8C4X - chain A; structure by X-ray diffraction, 1.52 A resolution.

[Chain A]
Protein: Protease
Organism: Actinomadura keratinilytica
UniProt: A0A0U5AS91 (A0A0U5AS91_9ACTN); residues 1-276 here correspond to UniProt positions 111-386 (UniProt number = residue number + 110)
Sequence (276 residues; each row starts with the number of its first residue):
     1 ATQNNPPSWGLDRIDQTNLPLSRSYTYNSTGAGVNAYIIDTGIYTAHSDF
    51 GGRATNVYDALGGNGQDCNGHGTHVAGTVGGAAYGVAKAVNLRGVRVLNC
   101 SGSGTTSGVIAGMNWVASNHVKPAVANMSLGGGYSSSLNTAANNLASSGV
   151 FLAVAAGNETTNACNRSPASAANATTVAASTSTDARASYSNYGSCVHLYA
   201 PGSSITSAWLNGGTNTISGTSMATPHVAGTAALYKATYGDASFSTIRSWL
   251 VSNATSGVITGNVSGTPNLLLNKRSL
Differences from the reference sequence: conflict Asn-4 (Thr114 in A0A0U5AS91), Leu-11 (Ile121 in A0A0U5AS91), Arg-23 (Asn133 in A0A0U5AS91), Ser-48 (Pro158 in A0A0U5AS91), Asp-49 (Asn159 in A0A0U5AS91), Gly-81 (Ser191 in A0A0U5AS91), Ala-82 (Thr192 in A0A0U5AS91), Ala-83 (Ser193 in A0A0U5AS91), Ala-89 (Ser199 in A0A0U5AS91), Ser-118 (Gly228 in A0A0U5AS91), Leu-138 (Ile248 in A0A0U5AS91), Ser-147 (Asn257 in A0A0U5AS91), Ser-148 (Ala258 in A0A0U5AS91), Val-154 (Ala264 in A0A0U5AS91), Thr-160 (Asn270 in A0A0U5AS91), Ala-208 (Thr318 in A0A0U5AS91), Thr-230 (Val340 in A0A0U5AS91), Val-251 (Thr361 in A0A0U5AS91), Val-263 (Pro373 in A0A0U5AS91), Leu-269 (Arg379 in A0A0U5AS91)
Disulfide bonds: Cys-68/Cys-100, Cys-164/Cys-195
Metal / ion sites: Ca2+: Asp-12, Asp-15, Gln-16, Ser-22, Ser-24
What the authors report for this chain:
  - catalytic residues: Asp-40, His-71, Asn-158, Thr-220, Ser-221
  - Ca2+ coordination: Asp-12, Gln-16, Ser-22, Ser-24
  - mutagenesis - S101F, S101F/S103L/T106I, S103L, T106I: increased catalytic activity on PLA
  - mutagenesis - S103W, T106L: decreased stability

[In short]
Asp-12, Asp-15, Gln-16, Ser-22 and Ser-24 coordinate Ca2+. From the paper: catalytic residues Asp-40, His-71
and Asn-158 among others; S101F, S101F/S103L/T106I and S103L, among others, increase catalytic activity on
PLA; 6 substitutions were tested in all.
Chain A is Protease (Actinomadura keratinilytica); the structure, PAM Protease, was determined by X-ray
diffraction together with 8C4Z from the same study.
